6EWO - chains B and D of the 4 polymer chains in the assembly; structure by X-ray diffraction, 2.30 A resolution.

== Chain B ==
Molecule: Beta-2-microglobulin
From: Homo sapiens
UniProt: P61769 (B2MG_HUMAN); residues 1-99 here correspond to UniProt positions 21-119 (UniProt number = residue number + 20)
Sequence (99 residues; each row starts with the number of its first residue):
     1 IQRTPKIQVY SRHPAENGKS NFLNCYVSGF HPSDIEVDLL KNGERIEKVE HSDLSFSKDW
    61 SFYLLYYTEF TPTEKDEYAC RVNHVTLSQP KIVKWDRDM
Swiss-Prot annotation at these positions:
  - modified residue: Gln2 (Pyrrolidone carboxylic acid)
  - glycosylation: Ile1 (N-linked (Glc) (glycation) isoleucine), Lys19 (N-linked (Glc) (glycation) lysine), Lys41 (N-linked (Glc) (glycation) lysine), Lys48 (N-linked (Glc) (glycation) lysine), Lys58 (N-linked (Glc) (glycation) lysine), Lys91 (N-linked (Glc) (glycation) lysine), Lys94 (N-linked (Glc) (glycation) lysine)
Disulfide bonds: Cys25-Cys80

== Chain D ==
Molecule: Lir-1
From: Homo sapiens
UniProt: D9IDM8 (D9IDM8_HUMAN); residues 4-198 here correspond to UniProt positions 27-221 (UniProt number = residue number + 23)
Sequence (195 residues; row label = number of the first residue in the row):
     4 PKPTLWAEPG SVITQGSPVT LRCQGGQETQ EYRLYREKKT APWITRIPQE LVKKGQFPIP
    64 SITWEHAGRY RCYYGSDTAG RSESSDPLEL VVTGAYIKPT LSAQPSPVVN SGGNVTLQCD
   124 SQVAFDGFIL CKEGEDEHPQ CLNSQPHARG SSRAIFSVGP VSPSRRWWYR CYAYDSNSPY
   184 EWSLPSDLLE LLVLG
Disordered / not traced: 28-33, 57, 138-141
Disulfide bonds: Cys26-Cys75, Cys122-Cys174, Cys134-Cys144

== How chain B and chain D interact ==
Contacting residue pairs - 26 pairs, chain B then chain D:
  Ile1(B) - Gln125(D)
  Ile1(B) - Ser155(D)
  Gln2(B) - Ile100(D)
  Gln2(B) - Gln125(D)  hydrogen bond (backbone-backbone)
  Gln2(B) - Val126(D)
  Gln2(B) - Ala127(D)  hydrogen bond (backbone-backbone)
  Arg3(B) - Ala127(D)
  Thr4(B) - Tyr99(D)
  Val85(B) - Ile100(D)
  Thr86(B) - Tyr99(D)
  Thr86(B) - Ile100(D)  hydrogen bond (backbone-backbone)
  Thr86(B) - Val126(D)
  Leu87(B) - Ala98(D)
  Leu87(B) - Tyr99(D)  hydrophobic
  Leu87(B) - Ile100(D)
  Ser88(B) - Gln18(D)  hydrogen bond
  Ser88(B) - Gly97(D)  hydrogen bond (side chain-backbone)
  Ser88(B) - Ala98(D)  hydrogen bond (backbone-backbone)
  Ser88(B) - Leu187(D)
  Gln89(B) - Gln18(D)
  Lys91(B) - Trp67(D)
  Lys91(B) - Glu184(D)  salt bridge
  Ile92(B) - Trp67(D)  hydrogen bond (backbone-side chain)
  Val93(B) - Trp67(D)  hydrophobic
  Lys94(B) - Glu68(D)  salt bridge
  Met99(B) - Lys42(D)
Also at the interface, not in a pair above, chain D (17 interface residues in all): Arg49, Ser124, Phe128

== Summary ==
Chain B and chain D form an interface of 14 and 17 residues respectively, with 7 hydrogen bonds and 2 salt
bridges. Among the polar pairs are Lys91(B)-Glu184(D), Lys94(B)-Glu68(D) and Ser88(B)-Gln18(D).
Here chain B is Beta-2-microglobulin and chain D is Lir-1, both from Homo sapiens. Entry 6EWO (Crystal
structure of non-phosphorylated form of RTF PHOSPHOPEPTIDE BOUND TO HLA-A2 in complex with LILRB1) was
determined by X-ray diffraction together with 6EWA and 6EWC from the same study.
